6OWF - chains F and U of the 180 polymer chains in the assembly; structure by electron microscopy, 3.00 A resolution.

# Chain F (and U)
Molecule: Ethanolamine utilization protein EutN/carboxysome structural protein Ccml
Source organism: Halothece sp. (strain PCC 7418)
Notes: chain U of this document is another copy of the same molecule, construct and numbering; everything in this record applies to it too
UniProtKB: K9YFK1 (K9YFK1_HALP7); numbering as in UniProt (aligned over 1-95)
Amino-acid sequence (105 residues; row label = number of the first residue in the row):
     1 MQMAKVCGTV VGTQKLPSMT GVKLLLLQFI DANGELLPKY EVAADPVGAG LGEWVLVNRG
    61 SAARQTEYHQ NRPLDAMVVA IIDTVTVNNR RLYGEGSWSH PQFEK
Disordered / not traced: 96-105
Differences from the reference sequence: expression tag (96-105)

# Interface between chain F and chain U
Residue-residue contacts (59; chain F residue first):
  Met1(F) - Leu24(U)  hydrophobic
  Met1(F) - Glu41(U)  hydrogen bond (backbone-side chain)
  Met1(F) - Val42(U)  hydrogen bond (backbone-backbone)
  Met1(F) - Pro73(U)
  Met1(F) - Leu74(U)  hydrophobic
  Met1(F) - Asp75(U)  hydrogen bond (backbone-side chain)
  Met1(F) - Ala76(U)
  Gln2(F) - Tyr40(U)  hydrogen bond
  Gln2(F) - Glu41(U)
  Met3(F) - Val10(U)  hydrophobic
  Met3(F) - Tyr40(U)  hydrogen bond (backbone-side chain)
  Met3(F) - Val42(U)  hydrophobic
  Ile30(F) - Tyr40(U)  hydrogen bond (backbone-side chain)
  Pro46(F) - Leu16(U)  hydrophobic
  Val47(F) - Gln14(U)
  Val47(F) - Lys15(U)
  Val47(F) - Leu16(U)
  Leu56(F) - Leu24(U)  hydrophobic
  Leu56(F) - Val42(U)  hydrophobic
  Asn58(F) - Pro73(U)  hydrogen bond (side chain-backbone)
  Asn58(F) - Asp75(U)
  Arg59(F) - Arg59(U)
  Arg59(F) - Asp75(U)  hydrogen bond (backbone-side chain)
  Ser61(F) - Ser61(U)
  Ser61(F) - Arg64(U)  hydrogen bond
  Ala62(F) - Arg64(U)
  Ala62(F) - Pro73(U)
  Ala62(F) - Leu74(U)
  Gln65(F) - Arg64(U)
  Gln65(F) - Gln70(U)
  Gln65(F) - Asn71(U)
  Thr66(F) - Leu16(U)
  Tyr68(F) - Leu16(U)
  Met77(F) - Leu16(U)  hydrophobic
  Met77(F) - Pro73(U)  hydrophobic
  Val79(F) - Lys15(U)
  Val79(F) - Leu16(U)  hydrogen bond (backbone-backbone)
  Val79(F) - Pro73(U)  hydrophobic
  Ala80(F) - Gln14(U)
  Ala80(F) - Lys15(U)
  Ile81(F) - Gly12(U)
  Ile81(F) - Thr13(U)
  Ile81(F) - Gln14(U)  hydrogen bond (backbone-backbone)
  Ile82(F) - Val10(U)  hydrophobic
  Ile82(F) - Val11(U)
  Asp83(F) - Val11(U)  hydrogen bond (backbone-backbone)
  Asp83(F) - Gly12(U)
  Asp83(F) - Thr13(U)  hydrogen bond
  Thr84(F) - Val10(U)
  Thr84(F) - Val11(U)  hydrogen bond (backbone-backbone)
  Val85(F) - Thr9(U)
  Val85(F) - Val10(U)  hydrophobic
  Val85(F) - Leu26(U)  hydrophobic
  Thr86(F) - Gly8(U)
  Thr86(F) - Thr9(U)  hydrogen bond (backbone-backbone)
  Val87(F) - Leu26(U)  hydrophobic
  Asn88(F) - Cys7(U)  hydrogen bond (backbone-backbone)
  Asn88(F) - Leu51(U)
  Asn89(F) - Leu51(U)
Other interface residues (no listed pair), chain F (30 interface residues in all): Asp31, Ala32, Glu67, Val78
Other interface residues (no listed pair), chain U (29 interface residues in all): Ser18, Met19, Ala44, Arg72

# Summary
30 residues of chain F face 29 of chain U across their interface; the contacts include 16 hydrogen bonds.
Polar contacts include Met1(F)-Glu41(U), Met1(F)-Asp75(U) and Gln2(F)-Tyr40(U).
Chain F and chain U are both Ethanolamine utilization protein EutN/carboxysome structural protein Ccml
(Halothece sp. (strain PCC 7418)); the structure, Structure of a synthetic beta-carboxysome shell, T=3, was
determined by electron microscopy (same publication as 6OWG).
